PDB entry 5ZQP | X-ray diffraction, 1.99 A resolution | chains A and B

# Chain A
Name: Tankyrase-2
Organism: Homo sapiens
Notes: EC 2.4.2.30
Reference sequence: Q9H2K2 (TNKS2_HUMAN); residue numbers follow UniProt; this construct covers 947-1114
Amino-acid sequence (168 residues; row label = number of the first residue in the row):
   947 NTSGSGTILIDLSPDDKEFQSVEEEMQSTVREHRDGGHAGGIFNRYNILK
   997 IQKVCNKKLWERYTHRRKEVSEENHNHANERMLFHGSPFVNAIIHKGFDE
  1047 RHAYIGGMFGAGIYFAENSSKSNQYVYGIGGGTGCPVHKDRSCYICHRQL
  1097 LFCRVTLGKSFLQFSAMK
Unresolved in the structure: 947-951, 1114
Ion coordination: Zn2+: Cys1081, His1084, Cys1089, Cys1092
Ligand contacts: 9H3 (1'-(4-oxo-3,4,5,6,7,8-hexahydroquinazolin-2-yl)-2H-spiro[1-benzofuran-3,4'-piperidin]-2-one): Phe1030, His1031, Gly1032, Ser1033, Pro1034, Phe1035, Arg1047, His1048, Ala1049, Tyr1050, Tyr1060, Phe1061, Ala1062, Lys1067, Ser1068, Tyr1071, Gly1074, Ile1075

# Chain B
Name: Tankyrase-2
Organism: Homo sapiens
Notes: EC 2.4.2.30
Reference sequence: Q9H2K2 (TNKS2_HUMAN); residue numbers follow UniProt; this construct covers 1115-1162
Amino-acid sequence (48 residues; row label = number of the first residue in the row):
  1115 MAHSPPGHHSVTGRPSVNGLALAEYVIYRGEQAYPEYLITYQIMRPEG
Unresolved in the structure: 1162

# How chain A and chain B interact
Pairs across the interface - 158 pairs, chain A then chain B:
  Leu958(A) - Tyr1151(B)  hydrophobic
  Glu964(A) - Tyr1151(B)  hydrogen bond
  Val968(A) - Tyr1151(B)
  Val968(A) - Ile1153(B)  hydrophobic
  Met972(A) - Ile1153(B)  hydrophobic
  Arg977(A) - Asn1132(B)
  Arg977(A) - Leu1134(B)
  Arg977(A) - Ala1135(B)
  Gly986(A) - Ile1157(B)
  Ile988(A) - Met1158(B)
  Ile988(A) - Pro1160(B)
  Phe989(A) - Ile1157(B)  hydrophobic
  Phe989(A) - Met1158(B)
  Phe989(A) - Pro1160(B)  hydrophobic
  Asn990(A) - Pro1160(B)
  Arg991(A) - Met1158(B)  hydrogen bond
  Tyr992(A) - Tyr1155(B)  hydrophobic
  Tyr992(A) - Gln1156(B)
  Tyr992(A) - Ile1157(B)  hydrophobic
  Tyr992(A) - Met1158(B)
  Asn993(A) - Tyr1155(B)
  Asn993(A) - Gln1156(B)  hydrogen bond (backbone-backbone)
  Asn993(A) - Met1158(B)
  Ile994(A) - Ile1153(B)  hydrophobic
  Ile994(A) - Thr1154(B)
  Ile994(A) - Tyr1155(B)  hydrophobic
  Leu995(A) - Thr1154(B)  hydrogen bond (backbone-backbone)
  Leu995(A) - Gln1156(B)
  Lys996(A) - Leu1152(B)
  Lys996(A) - Ile1153(B)
  Lys996(A) - Thr1154(B)  hydrogen bond (backbone-backbone)
  Ile997(A) - Leu1152(B)
  Gln998(A) - Glu1150(B)
  Gln998(A) - Tyr1151(B)
  Gln998(A) - Leu1152(B)  hydrogen bond (backbone-backbone)
  Lys999(A) - Glu1150(B)
  Lys999(A) - Tyr1151(B)
  Val1000(A) - Tyr1148(B)  hydrogen bond (backbone-side chain)
  Val1000(A) - Pro1149(B)
  Val1000(A) - Glu1150(B)  hydrogen bond (backbone-backbone)
  Cys1001(A) - Tyr1148(B)
  Asn1002(A) - Tyr1148(B)  hydrogen bond (backbone-side chain)
  Leu1005(A) - Tyr1148(B)  hydrophobic
  Trp1006(A) - Tyr1148(B)
  Arg1008(A) - Glu1145(B)
  Tyr1009(A) - Glu1145(B)
  Tyr1009(A) - Gln1146(B)
  Tyr1009(A) - Ala1147(B)
  Tyr1009(A) - Tyr1148(B)  hydrophobic
  Arg1012(A) - Arg1143(B)
  Arg1012(A) - Glu1145(B)
  Arg1012(A) - Gln1146(B)  hydrogen bond
  Val1016(A) - His1123(B)
  Glu1019(A) - His1123(B)  salt bridge
  Arg1027(A) - Tyr1139(B)  hydrogen bond
  Leu1029(A) - Tyr1139(B)  hydrophobic
  Val1036(A) - Leu1152(B)  hydrophobic
  Ile1039(A) - Pro1149(B)
  Ile1040(A) - Leu1152(B)  hydrophobic
  Phe1044(A) - Gly1144(B)
  Phe1044(A) - Ala1147(B)  hydrophobic
  Glu1046(A) - Met1115(B)
  Ala1049(A) - Met1115(B)  hydrophobic
  Phe1055(A) - Val1125(B)  hydrophobic
  Phe1055(A) - Gly1127(B)
  Phe1055(A) - Val1140(B)  hydrophobic
  Phe1055(A) - Tyr1142(B)  hydrogen bond (backbone-side chain)
  Ala1057(A) - Met1115(B)
  Ala1057(A) - Ala1116(B)  hydrogen bond (backbone-backbone)
  Ala1057(A) - Tyr1142(B)
  Gly1058(A) - Val1140(B)
  Gly1058(A) - Ile1141(B)
  Gly1058(A) - Tyr1142(B)
  Ile1059(A) - Tyr1139(B)
  Ile1059(A) - Val1140(B)
  Ile1059(A) - Ile1141(B)  hydrogen bond (backbone-backbone)
  Ile1059(A) - Gly1144(B)
  Tyr1060(A) - Tyr1139(B)
  Tyr1060(A) - Val1140(B)  hydrophobic
  Phe1061(A) - Glu1138(B)
  Phe1061(A) - Tyr1139(B)  hydrogen bond (backbone-backbone)
  Phe1061(A) - Ile1141(B)  hydrophobic
  Phe1061(A) - Ala1147(B)  hydrophobic
  Ala1062(A) - Ala1137(B)
  Glu1063(A) - Leu1136(B)
  Glu1063(A) - Ala1137(B)  hydrogen bond (side chain-backbone)
  Glu1063(A) - Tyr1139(B)  hydrogen bond
  Asn1064(A) - Ala1135(B)
  Asn1064(A) - Leu1136(B)  hydrogen bond (side chain-backbone)
  Lys1067(A) - Glu1138(B)
  Asn1069(A) - Tyr1155(B)  hydrogen bond
  Val1072(A) - Tyr1155(B)
  Ser1088(A) - Ile1157(B)
  Cys1089(A) - Ile1157(B)
  Tyr1090(A) - Gln1156(B)
  Tyr1090(A) - Ile1157(B)
  Tyr1090(A) - Met1158(B)
  Tyr1090(A) - Arg1159(B)
  Ile1091(A) - Gln1156(B)  hydrogen bond (backbone-side chain)
  Cys1092(A) - Gln1156(B)
  His1093(A) - Tyr1155(B)
  His1093(A) - Gln1156(B)
  Arg1094(A) - Ile1153(B)
  Arg1094(A) - Thr1154(B)
  Arg1094(A) - Tyr1155(B)  hydrogen bond (backbone-backbone)
  Arg1094(A) - Ile1157(B)
  Gln1095(A) - Leu1152(B)
  Gln1095(A) - Ile1153(B)
  Gln1095(A) - Thr1154(B)  hydrogen bond
  Gln1095(A) - Tyr1155(B)
  Leu1096(A) - Tyr1151(B)
  Leu1096(A) - Leu1152(B)
  Leu1096(A) - Ile1153(B)  hydrogen bond (backbone-backbone)
  Leu1096(A) - Tyr1155(B)
  Leu1097(A) - Tyr1151(B)
  Leu1097(A) - Leu1152(B)  hydrophobic
  Phe1098(A) - Glu1150(B)  hydrogen bond (backbone-backbone)
  Phe1098(A) - Tyr1151(B)  hydrogen bond (backbone-backbone)
  Phe1098(A) - Ile1153(B)  hydrophobic
  Cys1099(A) - Tyr1148(B)
  Cys1099(A) - Pro1149(B)  hydrophobic
  Arg1100(A) - Ala1147(B)
  Arg1100(A) - Tyr1148(B)  hydrogen bond (backbone-backbone)
  Arg1100(A) - Glu1150(B)  salt bridge
  Val1101(A) - Ile1141(B)  hydrophobic
  Val1101(A) - Gln1146(B)
  Thr1102(A) - Gln1146(B)  hydrogen bond (backbone-backbone)
  Leu1103(A) - His1123(B)
  Leu1103(A) - Ser1124(B)  hydrogen bond (backbone-side chain)
  Leu1103(A) - Tyr1139(B)  hydrophobic
  Gly1104(A) - His1123(B)
  Lys1105(A) - Gly1121(B)
  Lys1105(A) - His1122(B)
  Lys1105(A) - His1123(B)  hydrogen bond (backbone-backbone)
  Lys1105(A) - Ser1124(B)
  Ser1106(A) - His1122(B)
  Ser1106(A) - Ser1124(B)  hydrogen bond
  Ser1106(A) - Val1125(B)
  Ser1106(A) - Thr1126(B)  hydrogen bond
  Phe1107(A) - Pro1119(B)  hydrophobic
  Phe1107(A) - His1122(B)
  Phe1107(A) - Ser1124(B)  hydrogen bond (backbone-backbone)
  Phe1107(A) - Val1125(B)
  Phe1107(A) - Thr1126(B)  hydrogen bond (backbone-backbone)
  Leu1108(A) - Thr1126(B)
  Leu1108(A) - Arg1128(B)
  Gln1109(A) - Thr1126(B)  hydrogen bond (backbone-backbone)
  Gln1109(A) - Gly1127(B)
  Gln1109(A) - Arg1128(B)  hydrogen bond (backbone-backbone)
  Phe1110(A) - Arg1128(B)
  Ser1111(A) - Arg1128(B)  hydrogen bond (backbone-backbone)
  Ser1111(A) - Pro1129(B)
  Ser1111(A) - Ser1130(B)  hydrogen bond (backbone-side chain)
  Ala1112(A) - Val1131(B)
  Met1113(A) - Pro1129(B)
  Met1113(A) - Ser1130(B)  hydrogen bond (backbone-backbone)
  Met1113(A) - Val1131(B)  hydrogen bond (backbone-backbone)
  Met1113(A) - Asn1132(B)  hydrogen bond (backbone-backbone)
Also at the interface, not in a pair above, chain A (81 interface residues in all): Leu955, Gly987, Asn1020, Met1028, Phe1030, Asp1045, Gly1056

# Summary
81 residues of chain A face 42 of chain B across their interface; the contacts include 40 hydrogen bonds and 2
salt bridges. Polar contacts include Glu1019(A)-His1123(B), Arg1100(A)-Glu1150(B) and Glu964(A)-Tyr1151(B).
Chain A binds compound 9H3. Cys1081(A), His1084(A), Cys1089(A) and Cys1092(A) coordinate Zn2+.
Here chain A is Tankyrase-2 and chain B is Tankyrase-2, both from Homo sapiens. Entry 5ZQP (Tankyrase-2 in
complex with compound 12) was determined by X-ray diffraction, deposited together with 5ZQO, 5ZQQ, 5ZQR and
6A84.
